Entry 6YLD (X-ray diffraction, 1.40 A resolution); this record covers chains A and B.

Chain A:
Protein: Bcl-2-like protein 1
Source organism: Trichoplax sp. H2
Reference sequence: A0A369S2N9 (A0A369S2N9_9METZ); residues 6-154 here correspond to UniProt positions 34-182 (UniProt number = residue number + 28)
Sequence (154 residues; row label = number of the first residue in the row):
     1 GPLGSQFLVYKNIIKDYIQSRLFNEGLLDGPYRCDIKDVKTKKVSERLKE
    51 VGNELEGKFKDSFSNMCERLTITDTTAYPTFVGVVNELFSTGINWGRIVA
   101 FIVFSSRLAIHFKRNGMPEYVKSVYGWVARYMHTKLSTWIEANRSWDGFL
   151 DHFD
Unresolved in the structure: 1-4
Differences from the reference sequence: expression tag (1-5)
Residues lining bound ligands:
  - d(-)-tartaric acid (TAR), molecule 1: Glu-25, Gly-26, Leu-27, Arg-114
  - d(-)-tartaric acid (TAR), molecule 2: Asp-74, Gly-116, Met-117, Pro-118, Glu-119

Chain B:
Protein: Bcl-2 homologous antagonist/killer
Reference sequence: A0A369S334 (A0A369S334_9METZ); residues 1-26 here correspond to UniProt positions 102-127 (UniProt number = residue number + 101)
Sequence (26 residues; numbered 1 to 26; the number before each row is that of its first residue):
     1 PSSPTSEIGRHLAQLGDSYSVRFQNE
Unresolved in the structure: 1, 26

Chain A / chain B interface:
Contacting residue pairs (42; chain A residue first):
  Arg-47(A) with Phe-23(B)
  Val-51(A) with Tyr-19(B), hydrogen bond (backbone-side chain)
  Glu-54(A) with Tyr-19(B), hydrogen bond; Arg-22(B), salt bridge; Phe-23(B)
  Leu-55(A) with Leu-15(B); Tyr-19(B), hydrophobic
  Phe-59(A) with Leu-15(B), hydrophobic
  Ser-62(A) with His-11(B), hydrogen bond
  Phe-63(A) with Leu-12(B), hydrophobic; Leu-15(B), hydrophobic
  Met-66(A) with Ile-8(B); Leu-12(B), hydrophobic
  Arg-69(A) with Pro-4(B); Glu-7(B), salt bridge; Ile-8(B)
  Leu-70(A) with Pro-4(B); Thr-5(B); Ile-8(B), hydrophobic
  Gly-83(A) with Thr-5(B)
  Val-84(A) with Thr-5(B); Ile-8(B), hydrophobic; Gly-9(B); Leu-12(B), hydrophobic
  Glu-87(A) with Ser-6(B); Gly-9(B); Arg-10(B)
  Leu-88(A) with Gly-9(B); Leu-12(B); Ala-13(B)
  Asn-94(A) with Asp-17(B), hydrogen bond
  Gly-96(A) with Gly-16(B)
  Arg-97(A) with Ala-13(B); Gly-16(B); Asp-17(B), salt bridge
  Ala-100(A) with Leu-12(B)
  Phe-104(A) with Leu-12(B), hydrophobic
  His-152(A) with Ser-20(B); Phe-23(B)
  Phe-153(A) with Tyr-19(B), hydrophobic; Phe-23(B)
  Asp-154(A) with Phe-23(B)
Also at the interface, not in a pair above, chain A (24 interface residues in all): Lys-58, Thr-80
Also at the interface, not in a pair above, chain B (18 interface residues in all): Ser-18
Interface features reported in the paper:
  - pairs named by the authors: Glu-54(A)/Arg-22(B) (salt bridge), Glu-54(A)/Tyr-19(B) (hydrogen bond), Arg-69(A)/Glu-7(B) (salt bridge), Asn-94(A)/Asp-17(B) (hydrogen bond), Arg-97(A)/Asp-17(B) (salt bridge)
  - interface residues, chain B: Ile-8(B), Leu-12(B), Leu-15(B), Tyr-19(B)

In short:
24 residues of chain A and 18 residues of chain B are in contact, with 4 hydrogen bonds and 3 salt bridges.
Polar contacts include Glu-54(A)/Arg-22(B), Arg-69(A)/Glu-7(B) and Arg-97(A)/Asp-17(B). The paper describes
salt bridges between Glu-54(A) and Arg-22(B), Arg-69(A) and Glu-7(B) and Arg-97(A) and Asp-17(B); hydrogen
bonds between Glu-54(A) and Tyr-19(B) and Asn-94(A) and Asp-17(B). From the paper: interface residues
Ile-8(B), Leu-12(B) and Leu-15(B) among others.
Chain A is Bcl-2-like protein 1 (Trichoplax sp. H2) and chain B is Bcl-2 homologous antagonist/killer; the
structure, Crystal structure of Trichoplax adhaerens trBcl-2L2 bound to trBak BH3, was determined by X-ray
diffraction (same publication as 6YLI).
